6TDA - chains E and I of the 23 polymer chains in the assembly; structure by electron microscopy, 15.00 A resolution (very low resolution: no residue pairs are listed; an interface is given only as per-side residue counts).

Chain E:
Name: Histone H3.2
Organism: Xenopus laevis
UniProtKB: P84233 (H32_XENLA); residues 1-135 here correspond to UniProt positions 2-136 (UniProt number = residue number + 1)
Amino-acid sequence (135 residues; each row starts with the number of its first residue):
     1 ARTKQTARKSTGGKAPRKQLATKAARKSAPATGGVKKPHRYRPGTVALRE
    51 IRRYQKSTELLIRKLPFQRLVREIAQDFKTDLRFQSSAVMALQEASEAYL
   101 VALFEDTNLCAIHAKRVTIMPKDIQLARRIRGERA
Unresolved in the structure: 1-39, 135
Construct notes: conflict Ala102 (Gly103 in P84233)
Swiss-Prot annotation at these positions:
  - modified residue: Arg2 (Asymmetric dimethylarginine), Thr3 (Phosphothreonine), Lys4 (Allysine), Gln5 (5-glutamyl dopamine), Thr6 (Phosphothreonine), Arg8 (Citrulline), Lys9 (N6,N6,N6-trimethyllysine), Ser10 (ADP-ribosylserine), Thr11 (Phosphothreonine), Lys14 (N6-(2-hydroxyisobutyryl)lysine), Arg17 (Asymmetric dimethylarginine), Lys18 (N6-(2-hydroxyisobutyryl)lysine), Lys23 (N6-(2-hydroxyisobutyryl)lysine), Arg26 (Citrulline), Lys27 (N6,N6,N6-trimethyllysine), Ser28 (ADP-ribosylserine), Lys36 (N6,N6,N6-trimethyllysine), Lys37 (N6-methyllysine), Tyr41 (Phosphotyrosine), Lys56 (N6,N6,N6-trimethyllysine) and 8 more in UniProt
  - lipidation: Cys110 (S-palmitoyl cysteine)

Chain I:
Molecule: DNA-i
Sequence (237 nucleotides; numbered -35 to 201; the number before each row is that of its first residue; numbers below 1 keep their minus sign (DC-35 is residue -35)):
   -35 CCTACGGACCGGATATCTTCCCTGTGTATGGGTTTCCATCAGAATCCCGG
    15 TGCCGAGGCCGCTCAATTGGTCGTAGACAGCTCTAGCACCGCTTAAACGC
    65 ACGTACGCGCTGTCCCCCGCGTTTTAACCGCCAAGGGGATTACTCCCTAG
   115 TCTCCAGGCACGTGTCAGATATATACATCGATTTAACTCTTTTCGTCGGT
   165 TTTTTTCGCCTTTAAAACTAGGCGGGCTGGGTAATGA
Unresolved in the structure: 125-201

How chain E and chain I interact:
At this resolution (15 A) residue pairs are not listed: 14 residues of chain E and 10 of chain I lie at the interface.

Summary:
Chain E and chain I form an interface of 14 and 10 residues respectively.
Here chain E is Histone H3.2 (Xenopus laevis) and chain I is DNA-i. Entry 6TDA (Structure of SWI/SNF chromatin
remodeler RSC bound to a nucleosome) was determined by electron microscopy.
